1ZWI - chains A and C of the 3 polymer chains in the assembly; structure by X-ray diffraction, 2.50 A resolution.

== Chain A ==
Protein: monoclonal antibody, heavy chain
Source organism: Mus musculus
Notes: antibody fragment or engineered binder
Sequence (219 residues; row label = number of the first residue in the row):
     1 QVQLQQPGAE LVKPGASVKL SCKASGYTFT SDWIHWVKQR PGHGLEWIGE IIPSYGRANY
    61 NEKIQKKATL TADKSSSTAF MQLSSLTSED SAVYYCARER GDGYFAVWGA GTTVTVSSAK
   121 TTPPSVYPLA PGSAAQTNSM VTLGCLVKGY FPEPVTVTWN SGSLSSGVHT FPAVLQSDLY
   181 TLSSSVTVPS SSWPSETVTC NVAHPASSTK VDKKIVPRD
Cystine bridges: Cys22-Cys96, Cys145-Cys200

== Chain C ==
Protein: Voltage-gated potassium channel
Source organism: Streptomyces lividans
UniProtKB: P0A334 (KCSA_STRLI); residue numbers follow UniProt; this construct covers 22-123
Sequence (103 residues; each row starts with the number of its first residue):
    22 SALHWRAAGA ATVLLVIVLL AGSYLAVLAE RGAPGAQLIT YPRALWWSVA TATTVGYGDL
    82 YPVTLWGRCV AVVVMVAGIT SFGLVTAALA TWFVGREQER RGA
Sequence notes: engineered mutation Ala71 (Glu in P0A334), Cys90 (Leu in P0A334); cloning artifact (124)
Curated features (UniProtKB/Swiss-Prot):
  - motif: Thr75 to Asp80 (Selectivity filter)
Ion coordination: K+ site 1: Thr75, Val76; K+ site 2 near Thr75 (its only coordinating residue here); K+ site 3: Val76, Gly77; K+ site 4: Gly77, Tyr78
Small-molecule neighbours:
  - diacyl glycerol (DGA): Val84, Thr85, Leu86, Arg89, Val93
  - nonan-1-ol (F09): Leu46, Leu49, Ala50, Trp87, Cys90, Val91

== How chain A and chain C interact ==
Pairs across the interface - 21 pairs, chain A then chain C:
  Thr30(A) with Tyr45(C), hydrogen bond
  Ser31(A) with Tyr62(C), hydrogen bond (backbone-side chain)
  Trp33(A) with Leu49(C), hydrophobic; Arg52(C); Tyr62(C), hydrogen bond
  His35(A) with Arg52(C)
  Glu50(A) with Arg52(C), salt bridge
  Ile52(A) with Tyr45(C); Leu49(C), hydrophobic
  Ser54(A) with Tyr45(C), hydrogen bond
  Tyr55(A) with Leu49(C), hydrophobic
  Arg57(A) with Leu49(C)
  Asn59(A) with Arg52(C); Gly53(C)
  Glu62(A) with Pro55(C)
  Glu99(A) with Arg52(C), salt bridge
  Gly101(A) with Arg52(C); Thr61(C); Tyr62(C), hydrogen bond (backbone-backbone)
  Asp102(A) with Thr61(C)
  Gly103(A) with Thr61(C)
Also at the interface, not in a pair above, chain A (16 interface residues in all): Arg100
Also at the interface, not in a pair above, chain C (10 interface residues in all): Val48, Ile60, Pro63

== Summary ==
16 residues of chain A and 10 residues of chain C are in contact; the contacts include 5 hydrogen bonds and 2
salt bridges. Polar pairs include Glu50(A)-Arg52(C), Glu99(A)-Arg52(C) and Thr30(A)-Tyr45(C). Bound to chain
C: nonan-1-ol and diacyl glycerol.
Here chain A is monoclonal antibody, heavy chain (Mus musculus) and chain C is Voltage-gated potassium channel
(Streptomyces lividans). Entry 1ZWI (Structure of mutant KcsA potassium channel) was determined by X-ray
diffraction (same publication as 2ATK).
